PDB entry 2CJM | X-ray diffraction, 2.30 A resolution | chains C and D

[Chain C]
Molecule: Cell division protein kinase 2
Source organism: Homo sapiens
Notes: EC 2.7.1.37
UniProtKB: P24941 (CDK2_HUMAN); residues 1-298 here = UniProt positions 1-298
Amino-acid sequence (298 residues; each row starts with the number of its first residue):
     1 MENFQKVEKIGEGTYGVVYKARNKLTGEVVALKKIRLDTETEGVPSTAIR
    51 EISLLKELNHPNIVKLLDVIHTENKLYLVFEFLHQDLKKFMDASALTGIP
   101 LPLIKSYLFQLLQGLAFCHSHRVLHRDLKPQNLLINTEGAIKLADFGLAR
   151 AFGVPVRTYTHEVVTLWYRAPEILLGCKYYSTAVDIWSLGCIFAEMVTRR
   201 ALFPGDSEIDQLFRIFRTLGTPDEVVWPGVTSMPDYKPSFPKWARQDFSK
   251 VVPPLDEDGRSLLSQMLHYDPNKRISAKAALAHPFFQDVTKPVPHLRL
Disordered / not traced: 298
Modified positions: Tyr15 (o-phosphotyrosine; PTR); Thr160 (phosphothreonine; TPO)
Ligand contacts: ATP (adenosine-5'-triphosphate): Ile10, Gly11, Glu12, Gly13, Thr14, Val18, Ala31, Lys33, Thr47, Glu51, Val64, Phe80, Glu81, Phe82, Leu83, Asp86, Gln131, Asn132, Leu134, Asp145, Gly147
UniProt features mapped onto this chain:
  - active site: Asp127 (Proton acceptor)
  - binding site (ATP): Ile10 to Val18, Lys33, Glu81 to Leu83, Asp86, Lys129 to Asn132, Asp145
  - binding site (Mg(2+)): Asn132, Asp145
  - site (CDK7 binding): Lys9, Lys88, Lys89, Leu166
  - modified residue: Met1 (N-acetylmethionine), Lys6 (N6-acetyllysine), Thr14 (Phosphothreonine), Tyr15 (Phosphotyrosine), Tyr19 (Phosphotyrosine), Thr160 (Phosphothreonine)
  - natural variant: Pro45 (P45L: In a glioblastoma multiforme sample)
  - mutagenesis: Lys9 (K9F: Reduced phosphorylation by CAK), Thr14 (T14A: 2-fold increase in activity), Tyr15 (Y15F: 2-fold increase in activity), Lys88 to Lys89 (Reduced phosphorylation by CAK), Thr160 (T160A: Abolishes activity), Leu166 (L166R: Reduced phosphorylation by CAK and reduced kinase activity)

[Chain D]
Molecule: Cyclin A2
Source organism: Homo sapiens
UniProtKB: P20248 (CCNA2_HUMAN); residue numbers follow UniProt; this construct covers 175-432
Amino-acid sequence (258 residues; each row starts with the number of its first residue):
   175 VPDYHEDIHTYLREMEVKCKPKVGYMKKQPDITNSMRAILVDWLVEVGEE
   225 YKLQNETLHLAVNYIDRFLSSMSVLRGKLQLVGTAAMLLASKFEEIYPPE
   275 VAEFVYITDDTYTKKQVLRMEHLVLKVLTFDLAAPTVNQFLTQYFLHQQP
   325 ANCKVESLAMFLGELSLIDADPYLKYLPSVIAGAAFHLALYTVTGQSWPE
   375 SLIRKTGYTLESLKPCLMDLHQTYLKAPQHAQQSIREKYKNSKYHGVSLL
   425 NPPETLNL
Disordered / not traced: 175

[How chain C and chain D interact]
Contacting residue pairs - 75 pairs, chain C then chain D:
  Leu37(C) with His296(D)
  Asp38(C) with Leu292(D)
  Thr39(C) with Leu292(D)
  Glu40(C) with Lys288(D); Leu292(D)
  Thr41(C) with Val275(D); Lys288(D); Leu292(D)
  Glu42(C) with Lys266(D), hydrogen bond (backbone-side chain); Glu274(D); Val275(D), hydrogen bond (side chain-backbone); Leu292(D)
  Gly43(C) with Leu292(D); Glu295(D)
  Val44(C) with Lys266(D), hydrogen bond (backbone-side chain); Glu295(D), hydrogen bond (backbone-side chain); Leu299(D), hydrophobic
  Ser46(C) with Lys266(D)
  Ile49(C) with Leu263(D), hydrophobic; Lys266(D); Leu306(D), hydrophobic
  Arg50(C) with Lys266(D); Phe267(D), hydrogen bond (side chain-backbone); Glu269(D)
  Ile52(C) with Phe304(D), hydrophobic
  Ser53(C) with Phe267(D); Phe304(D); Leu306(D)
  Lys56(C) with Thr303(D); Asp305(D), salt bridge
  Glu57(C) with Tyr185(D), hydrogen bond; Met189(D); Ala307(D)
  His71(C) with His296(D); Lys300(D); Phe304(D)
  Thr72(C) with His296(D), hydrogen bond (backbone-side chain)
  Glu73(C) with Arg293(D), salt bridge
  Leu76(C) with His296(D); Phe304(D), hydrophobic
  His119(C) with Tyr178(D); Ile182(D)
  Ser120(C) with Tyr178(D); Asp181(D); Ile182(D)
  His121(C) with Tyr185(D)
  Arg122(C) with Ile182(D); Tyr185(D); Leu186(D); Ala307(D), hydrogen bond (side chain-backbone)
  Arg150(C) with Glu268(D), salt bridge; Glu269(D); Ile270(D)
  Ala151(C) with Phe267(D), hydrophobic
  Phe152(C) with Ile182(D), hydrophobic
  Val154(C) with His179(D); Ile182(D), hydrophobic; Thr316(D); Gln317(D), hydrogen bond (backbone-backbone); Leu320(D), hydrophobic
  Pro155(C) with Thr316(D); Leu320(D)
  Arg157(C) with Gln228(D), hydrogen bond; Glu268(D), salt bridge
  Thr158(C) with Ile270(D)
  Tyr159(C) with Ile270(D)
  Thr160(C) with Glu269(D); Ile270(D)
  Thr182(C) with Asp177(D)
  Ser276(C) with Asp177(D); Tyr178(D)
  Ala277(C) with Tyr178(D), hydrogen bond (backbone-side chain)
  Lys278(C) with Asp177(D); Tyr178(D), hydrogen bond (backbone-side chain); Asp181(D), salt bridge
Also at the interface, not in a pair above, chain C (40 interface residues in all): Ala48, Leu54, Val69, Ala116

[Summary]
Chain C and chain D form an interface of 40 and 32 residues respectively, with 12 hydrogen bonds and 5 salt
bridges. Among the polar pairs are Lys56(C)-Asp305(D), Glu73(C)-Arg293(D) and Arg150(C)-Glu268(D). Chain C
binds ATP.
Chain C is Cell division protein kinase 2 and chain D is Cyclin A2, both from Homo sapiens; the structure,
Mechanism of CDK inhibition by active site phosphorylation: CDK2 Y15p T160p in complex with cyclin A ..., was
determined by X-ray diffraction.
